Entry 5L15 (X-ray diffraction, 2.40 A resolution); this record covers chain A.

# Chain A
Name: Neuraminidase
Organism: Influenza A virus
Notes: EC 3.2.1.18
Reference sequence: R4NFR6 (R4NFR6_9INFA); residues 83-470 here correspond to UniProt positions 78-465 (UniProt number = residue number - 5)
Amino-acid sequence (397 residues; numbered 74 to 470; the number before each row is that of its first residue):
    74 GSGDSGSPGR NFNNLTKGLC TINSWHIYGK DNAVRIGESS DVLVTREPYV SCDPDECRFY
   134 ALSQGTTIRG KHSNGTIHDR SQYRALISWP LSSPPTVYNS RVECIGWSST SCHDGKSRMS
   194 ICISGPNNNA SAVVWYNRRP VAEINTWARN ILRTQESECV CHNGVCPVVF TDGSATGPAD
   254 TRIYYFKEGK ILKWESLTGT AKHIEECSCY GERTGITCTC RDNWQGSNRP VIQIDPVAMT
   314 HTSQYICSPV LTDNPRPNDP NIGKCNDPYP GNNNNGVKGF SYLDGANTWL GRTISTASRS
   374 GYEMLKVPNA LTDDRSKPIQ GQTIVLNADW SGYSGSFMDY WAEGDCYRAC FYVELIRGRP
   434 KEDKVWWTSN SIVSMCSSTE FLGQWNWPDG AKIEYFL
Unresolved in the structure: 74-82
Sequence notes: expression tag (74-82)
Disulfide bonds: C93-C419, C125-C130, C177-C195, C185-C232, C234-C239, C280-C293, C282-C291, C320-C338, C423-C449
Covalent attachments: N-acetylglucosamine (NAG) linked to N147; glycan linked to N202
Ion coordination: Ca2+: D295, G299, D326, N348
Ligand contacts: Oseltamivir carboxylate (G39; (3R,4R,5S)-4-(acetylamino)-5-amino-3-(pentan-3-yloxy)cyclohex-1-ene-1-carboxylic acid): R119, E120, D152, R153, W180, S181, I224, R226, E229, A248, E278, E279, R294, N296, G349, R372, Y406
Reported in the primary citation:
  - binding site for Oseltamivir carboxylate: R119, E120, R153, I224, R294, R372
  - mutagenesis - E120G, Q137K, R153K, N296S: unchanged binding to Oseltamivir carboxylate
  - mutagenesis - E120A, E120D, E120V, I224K, I224R, T249P, H276Y, E278D, R294K, R372K: decreased binding to Oseltamivir carboxylate

# Summary
Chain A binds Oseltamivir carboxylate. N-acetylglucosamine is covalently linked to N147 and N202. D295, G299,
D326 and N348 coordinate Ca2+. From the paper: a binding site for Oseltamivir carboxylate at R119, E120 and
R153 among others; E120A, E120D and E120V, among others, reduce binding to Oseltamivir carboxylate; 14
substitutions were tested in all.
Chain A is Neuraminidase (Influenza A virus); the structure, The crystal structure of neuraminidase in complex
with oseltamivir from A/Shanghai/2/2013 (H7N9) influenza virus, was determined by X-ray diffraction together
with 5L14, 5L17 and 5L18 from the same study.
